PDB entry 4R68 | X-ray diffraction, 2.11 A resolution | chains A and D of the 4 polymer chains in the assembly

== Chain A (and D) ==
Protein: L-lactate dehydrogenase A chain
Source organism: Homo sapiens
Notes: EC 1.1.1.27; chain D of this document is another copy of the same molecule, construct and numbering; everything in this record applies to it too
Reference sequence: P00338 (LDHA_HUMAN); residues 1-331 here correspond to UniProt positions 2-332 (UniProt number = residue number + 1)
Chain sequence (331 residues; each row starts with the number of its first residue):
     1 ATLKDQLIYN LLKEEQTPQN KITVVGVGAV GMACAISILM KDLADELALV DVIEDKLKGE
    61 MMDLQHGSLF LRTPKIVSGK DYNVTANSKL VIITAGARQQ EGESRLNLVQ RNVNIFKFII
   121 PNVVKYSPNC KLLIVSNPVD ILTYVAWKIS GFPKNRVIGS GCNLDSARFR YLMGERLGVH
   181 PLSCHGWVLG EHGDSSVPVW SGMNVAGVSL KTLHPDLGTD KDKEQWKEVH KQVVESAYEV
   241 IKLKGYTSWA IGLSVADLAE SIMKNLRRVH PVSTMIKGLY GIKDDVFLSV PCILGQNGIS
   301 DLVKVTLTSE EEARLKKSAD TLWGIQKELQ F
Residues lining bound ligands:
  - NADH (NAI; 1,4-dihydronicotinamide adenine dinucleotide): Val25, Gly26, Val27, Gly28, Ala29, Val30, Gly31, Asp51, Val52, Ile53, Tyr82, Thr94, Ala95, Gly96, Arg98, Ile115, Phe118, Ile119, Val135, Ser136, Asn137, Val139, Ser160, Gly161, Leu164, His192, Thr247, Ile251
  - W31 ((1S)-1-phenylethyl (4-chloro-3-{[(4S)-4-(2,6-dichlorophenyl)-2-hydroxy-6-oxocyclohex-1-en-1-yl]sulfanyl}phenyl)acetate): Gln99, Arg105, Leu108, Asn137, Pro138, Leu164, Asp165, Arg168, His192, Gly193, Asp194, Val233, Val234, Ala237, Tyr238, Ile241, Thr247
Curated features (UniProtKB/Swiss-Prot):
  - active site: His192 (Proton acceptor)
  - binding site (NAD(+)): Arg98, Asn137
  - binding site (substrate): Arg105, Asn137, Arg168, Thr247
  - modified residue: Ala1 (N-acetylalanine), Lys4 (N6-acetyllysine), Tyr9 (Phosphotyrosine), Lys13 (N6-acetyllysine), Thr17 (Phosphothreonine), Lys56 (N6-acetyllysine), Lys80 (N6-acetyllysine), Lys117 (N6-acetyllysine), Lys125 (N6-acetyllysine), Lys223 (N6-acetyllysine), Lys231 (N6-acetyllysine), Tyr238 (Phosphotyrosine), Lys242 (N6-acetyllysine), Thr308 (Phosphothreonine), Ser309 (Phosphoserine), Lys317 (N6-acetyllysine), Thr321 (Phosphothreonine)
  - cross-link: Lys56 (Glycyl lysine isopeptide (Lys-Gly) (interchain with G-Cter in SUMO2))

== Chain A / chain D interface ==
Residue-residue contacts (59):
  Asp5(A) with Lys304(D), hydrogen bond (backbone-side chain)
  Gln6(A) with Lys304(D)
  Leu7(A) with Val303(D); Lys304(D), hydrogen bond (backbone-backbone)
  Ile8(A) with Asp301(D); Leu302(D); Lys304(D)
  Tyr9(A) with Asp301(D); Leu302(D), hydrogen bond (backbone-backbone); Lys304(D)
  Asn10(A) with Ser300(D), hydrogen bond (side chain-backbone); Asp301(D), hydrogen bond
  Leu11(A) with Ile299(D); Ser300(D), hydrogen bond (backbone-backbone); Asp301(D)
  Leu12(A) with Asn155(D); Ser300(D)
  Glu14(A) with Arg267(D), salt bridge; Asn297(D), hydrogen bond; Ser300(D)
  Gln16(A) with Gln296(D), hydrogen bond (side chain-backbone); Asn297(D), hydrogen bond
  Gln19(A) with Gln296(D)
  Asn20(A) with Asn20(D), hydrogen bond
  Asp42(A) with Lys264(D), salt bridge
  Asp45(A) with Lys264(D); Gln296(D)
  Arg72(A) with Glu260(D); Leu266(D)
  Pro74(A) with Lys264(D); Asn265(D)
  Lys89(A) with Gln19(D)
  Asn155(A) with Leu12(D)
  Glu260(A) with Arg72(D)
  Lys264(A) with Asp42(D), hydrogen bond (side chain-backbone); Asp45(D); Pro74(D)
  Asn265(A) with Gln16(D), hydrogen bond; Pro74(D)
  Leu266(A) with Arg72(D)
  Gln296(A) with Gln16(D); Thr17(D), hydrogen bond (side chain-backbone); Gln19(D)
  Asn297(A) with Glu14(D); Glu15(D); Gln16(D)
  Ile299(A) with Leu11(D)
  Ser300(A) with Asn10(D), hydrogen bond (backbone-side chain); Leu11(D), hydrogen bond (backbone-backbone); Leu12(D)
  Asp301(A) with Ile8(D); Tyr9(D); Asn10(D), hydrogen bond
  Leu302(A) with Ile8(D); Tyr9(D), hydrogen bond (backbone-backbone)
  Val303(A) with Leu7(D)
  Lys304(A) with Asp5(D), hydrogen bond (side chain-backbone); Gln6(D); Leu7(D), hydrogen bond (backbone-backbone)
Interface residues without a listed pair, chain A (31 interface residues in all): Lys154
Interface residues without a listed pair, chain D (36 interface residues in all): Lys13, Lys89, Lys154, Ile293

== Overview ==
The interface between chain A and chain D involves 31 residues on one side and 36 on the other; the contacts
include 19 hydrogen bonds and 2 salt bridges. Among the polar pairs are Glu14(A)-Arg267(D), Asp42(A)-Lys264(D)
and Asp5(A)-Lys304(D).
Both chains are L-lactate dehydrogenase A chain (Homo sapiens). Entry 4R68 (Lactate Dehydrogenase in complex
with inhibitor compound 31) was determined by X-ray diffraction (same publication as 4R69).
